Entry 7PKQ (electron microscopy, 4.20 A resolution (low resolution: residue-level contacts below are approximate; hydrogen-bond / salt-bridge calls are withheld)); this record covers chains 3 and l of the 44 polymer chains in the assembly.

== Chain 3 ==
Molecule: S3 rRNA
Source organism: Chlamydomonas reinhardtii
Sequence (393 nucleotides; numbered 1 to 406; 13 numbers in that range are skipped by the numbering (no residue carries them; nothing is unmodelled there); the number before each row is that of its first residue):
     1 AUUGUU
     9 UGAACACCCCCCAAGCACGUGCCAGAAGGGUCGGUAAAACGUGCGGUGUC
    59 AGUAUAAAGCGUCUUGACUAGGCAGGCAGCGCGUCUGAGCGU
   106 GUGAACACUUUAAACGUUGGGUAAUAUUCGGAGGAUCGGUCAAAUGAGAA
   156 UAUUCCGGAUGGAAAGCCGAAGGCGAAAGCACCAACAUCAGAGUCACUAA
   206 AGCUUCAACGCGUAAGUUUGGGUAGCGAACCGGAUUAGAGACCCGGGUAG
   256 UCCAAACCGUCAACACAUUAUAGU
   286 AAUCUAUAACGCCUGGUGAUACGGUGGCAACACUAUAAAUCAAAGCAAUU
   336 GGCAGCGAUAGAGAUGCGCGGUGGAAUAUGCUGUUUAAAUCGAAUUUACG
   386 CGCAAAAUCUUACCACUUUUU
Sequence notes: conflict G251 (A10733 in 12503)

== Chain l ==
Name: uS12m
Source organism: Chlamydomonas reinhardtii
Reference sequence: A0A2K3E3V0 (A0A2K3E3V0_CHLRE); residue numbers follow UniProt; this construct covers 1-128
Chain sequence (128 residues; numbered 1 to 128; the number before each row is that of its first residue):
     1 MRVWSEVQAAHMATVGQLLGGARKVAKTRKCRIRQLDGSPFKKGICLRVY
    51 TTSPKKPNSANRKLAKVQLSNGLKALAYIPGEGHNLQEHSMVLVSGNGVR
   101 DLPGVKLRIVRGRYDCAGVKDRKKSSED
Not modelled in the structure: 1-12, 22-25, 123-128

== Chain 3 / chain l interface ==
Contacting residue pairs (59; chain 3 residue first):
  C30(3) with Pro-57(l); Asn-58(l); Ser-59(l)
  C31(3) with Ser-59(l); Ala-60(l)
  A32(3) with Asn-61(l); Lys-63(l)
  G33(3) with Asn-58(l); Arg-62(l); Lys-63(l); Gly-81(l); Glu-82(l); Gly-83(l)
  A34(3) with Arg-62(l); Tyr-78(l); Pro-80(l); Gly-81(l); Asp-101(l)
  A35(3) with Arg-62(l); Val-99(l); Arg-100(l); Asp-101(l); Arg-108(l)
  G36(3) with Asn-97(l)
  G37(3) with Arg-100(l)
  G38(3) with Arg-100(l)
  U39(3) with Asn-58(l); Asp-101(l)
  C40(3) with Asn-58(l)
  G41(3) with Asn-58(l); Ser-59(l); Ala-60(l)
  G49(3) with Glu-82(l)
  U50(3) with Arg-122(l)
  A64(3) with Pro-40(l); Phe-41(l); Ser-95(l); Gly-96(l); Asn-97(l)
  A65(3) with Arg-32(l); Ile-33(l); Gly-38(l); Ser-39(l); Pro-40(l); Gly-96(l)
  A66(3) with Arg-32(l); Gly-38(l)
  G74(3) with Lys-27(l)
  C76(3) with Gln-17(l)
  A294(3) with Ala-13(l)
  C295(3) with Thr-14(l); Val-15(l)
  A324(3) with Arg-34(l)
  U325(3) with Arg-34(l); Gly-104(l)
  C326(3) with Pro-103(l); Gly-104(l); Lys-106(l)
  A327(3) with Arg-100(l)
Also at the interface, not in a pair above, chain 3 (31 interface residues in all): G42, U63, G67, C68, G296, A323
Also at the interface, not in a pair above, chain l (41 interface residues in all): Gly-16, Gly-20, Arg-29, Lys-30, Val-105, Asp-121

== Overview ==
31 residues of chain 3 face 41 of chain l across their interface.
Chain 3 is S3 rRNA and chain l is uS12m, both from Chlamydomonas reinhardtii; the structure, Small subunit of
the Chlamydomonas reinhardtii mitoribosome, was determined by electron microscopy.
